PDB entry 8OXK | X-ray diffraction, 1.37 A resolution | chain A

[Chain A]
Name: CSEP0141 putative effector protein
Organism: Blumeria hordei
UniProt: N1J9C5 (N1J9C5_BLUG1); numbering as in UniProt (aligned over 22-118)
Sequence (99 residues; numbered 20 to 118; the number before each row is that of its first residue):
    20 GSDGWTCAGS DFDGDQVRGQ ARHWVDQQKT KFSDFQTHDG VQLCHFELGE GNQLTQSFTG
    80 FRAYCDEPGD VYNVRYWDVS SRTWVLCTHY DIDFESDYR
Unresolved in the structure: 114-118
Disulfides: C26-C106
Sequence notes: expression tag (20-21); conflict F77 (Ile in N1J9C5)

[Summary]
Chain A is CSEP0141 putative effector protein (Blumeria hordei); the structure, crystal structure of powdery
mildews Blumeria graminis f. sp. hordei AVRA10, was determined by X-ray diffraction, deposited together with
8OXH, 8OXI, 8OXJ, 8OXL and 8PHY.
